Entry 6XL5 (electron microscopy, 2.50 A resolution); this record covers chains D and T of the 10 polymer chains in the assembly.

# Chain D
Molecule: DNA-directed RNA polymerase subunit beta'
From: Escherichia coli O157:H7
Notes: EC 2.7.7.6
UniProt: P0A8T8 (RPOC_ECO57); residues 1-1407 here = UniProt positions 1-1407
Amino-acid sequence (1407 residues; each row starts with the number of its first residue):
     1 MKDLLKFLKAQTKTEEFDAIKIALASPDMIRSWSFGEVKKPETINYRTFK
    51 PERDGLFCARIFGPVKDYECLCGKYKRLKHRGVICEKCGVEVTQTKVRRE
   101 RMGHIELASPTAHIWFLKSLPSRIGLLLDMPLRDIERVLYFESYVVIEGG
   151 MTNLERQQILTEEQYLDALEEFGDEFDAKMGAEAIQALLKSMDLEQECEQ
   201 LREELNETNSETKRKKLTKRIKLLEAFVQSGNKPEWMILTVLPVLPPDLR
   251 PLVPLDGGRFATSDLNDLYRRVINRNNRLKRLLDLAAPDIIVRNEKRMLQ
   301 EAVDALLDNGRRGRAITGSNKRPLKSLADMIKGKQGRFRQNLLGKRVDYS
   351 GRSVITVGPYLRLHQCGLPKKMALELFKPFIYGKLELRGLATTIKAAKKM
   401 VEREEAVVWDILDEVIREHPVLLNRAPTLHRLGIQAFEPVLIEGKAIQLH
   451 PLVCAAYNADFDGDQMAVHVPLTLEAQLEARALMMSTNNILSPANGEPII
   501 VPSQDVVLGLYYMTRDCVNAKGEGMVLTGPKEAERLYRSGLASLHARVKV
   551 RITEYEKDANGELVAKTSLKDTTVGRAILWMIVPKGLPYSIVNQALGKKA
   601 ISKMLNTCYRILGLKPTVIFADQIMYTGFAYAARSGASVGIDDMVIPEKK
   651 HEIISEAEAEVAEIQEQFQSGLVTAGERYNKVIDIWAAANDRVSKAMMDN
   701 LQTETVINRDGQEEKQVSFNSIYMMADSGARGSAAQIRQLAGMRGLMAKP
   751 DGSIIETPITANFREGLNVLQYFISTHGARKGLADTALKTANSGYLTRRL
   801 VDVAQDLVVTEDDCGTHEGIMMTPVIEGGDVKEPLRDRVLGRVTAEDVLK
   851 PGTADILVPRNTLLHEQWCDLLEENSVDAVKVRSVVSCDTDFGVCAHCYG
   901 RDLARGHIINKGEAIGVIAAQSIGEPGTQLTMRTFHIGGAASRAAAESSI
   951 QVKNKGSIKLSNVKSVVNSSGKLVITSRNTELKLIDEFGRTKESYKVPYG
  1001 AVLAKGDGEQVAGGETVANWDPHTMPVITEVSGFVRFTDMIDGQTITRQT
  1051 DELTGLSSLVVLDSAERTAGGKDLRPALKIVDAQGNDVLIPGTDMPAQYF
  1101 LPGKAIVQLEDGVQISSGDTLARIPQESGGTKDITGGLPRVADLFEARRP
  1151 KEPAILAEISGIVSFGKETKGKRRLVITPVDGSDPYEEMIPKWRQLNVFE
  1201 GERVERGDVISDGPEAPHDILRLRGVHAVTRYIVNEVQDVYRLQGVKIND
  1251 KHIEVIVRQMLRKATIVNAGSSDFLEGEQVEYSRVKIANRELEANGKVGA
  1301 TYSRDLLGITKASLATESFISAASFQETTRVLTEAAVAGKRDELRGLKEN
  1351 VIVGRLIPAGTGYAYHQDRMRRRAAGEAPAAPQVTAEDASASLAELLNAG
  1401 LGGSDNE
Not modelled in the structure: 1-15, 934-947, 1127-1136, 1376-1407
Bound ions: Zn2+ site 1: Cys-70, Cys-72, Cys-85, Cys-88; Mg2+: Asp-460, Asp-462, Asp-464; Zn2+ site 2: Cys-814, Cys-888, Cys-895, Cys-898
Curated features (UniProtKB/Swiss-Prot):
  - binding site (Zn(2+)): Cys-70, Cys-72, Cys-85, Cys-88, Cys-814, Cys-888, Cys-895, Cys-898
  - binding site (Mg(2+)): Asp-460, Asp-462, Asp-464
  - modified residue: Lys-972 (N6-acetyllysine)
From the paper describing this entry:
  - catalytic residues: Asp-460, Asp-462, Asp-464

# Chain T
Molecule: synthetic template strand DNA
Sequence (54 nucleotides; numbered 1 to 54; the number before each row is that of its first residue):
     1 CGCCGCGTCAGACTCGTAGGAATCTAAACCCTCCCCTTAGGGGAGGGTCA
    51 AGGC

# How chain D and chain T interact
Residue-residue contacts (22):
  Lys-118(D) with DC9(T), salt bridge to the phosphate
  Ser-210(D) with DC1(T), phosphate contact; DG2(T), hydrogen bond to the phosphate
  Glu-211(D) with DG2(T), phosphate contact
  Thr-212(D) with DG2(T), phosphate contact
  Arg-259(D) with DG20(T), base contact
  Arg-311(D) with DA10(T), salt bridge to the phosphate
  Ser-319(D) with DA22(T), phosphate contact
  Asn-320(D) with DA21(T), sugar contact
  Lys-334(D) with DC13(T), salt bridge to the phosphate; DT14(T), salt bridge to the phosphate
  Arg-339(D) with DA12(T), salt bridge to the phosphate
  Arg-346(D) with DC15(T), salt bridge to the phosphate
  Arg-352(D) with DC15(T), hydrogen bond to the sugar
  Ala-787(D) with DC13(T), hydrogen bond to the base
  Thr-790(D) with DC13(T), base contact
  Tyr-795(D) with DG11(T), sugar contact; DA12(T), sugar contact
  Gln-1326(D) with DG11(T), phosphate contact
  Glu-1327(D) with DA10(T), sugar contact; DG11(T), hydrogen bond to the phosphate
  Arg-1330(D) with DA10(T), sugar contact
Other interface residues (no listed pair), chain D (24 interface residues in all): Leu-120, Lys-321, Gln-465, Ala-791, Arg-798, Lys-1172
Other interface residues (no listed pair), chain T (14 interface residues in all): DC4, DT23

# Summary
The interface between chain D and chain T involves 24 residues on one side and 14 on the other; the contacts
include 4 hydrogen bonds and 6 salt bridges. Polar pairs include Ala-787(D)/DC13(T), Arg-352(D)/DC15(T) and
Ser-210(D)/DG2(T). From the paper: catalytic residues Asp-460(D), Asp-462(D) and Asp-464(D).
Here chain D is DNA-directed RNA polymerase subunit beta' (Escherichia coli O157:H7) and chain T is synthetic
template strand DNA. Entry 6XL5 (Cryo-EM structure of EcmrR-RNAP-promoter open complex (EcmrR-RPo)) was
determined by electron microscopy, deposited together with 6XL6, 6XL9, 6XLA, 6XLJ, 6XLK, 6XLL, 6XLM and 6XLN.
